Entry 5UNO (X-ray diffraction, 2.60 A resolution); this record covers chain A.

== Chain A ==
Name: Carboxylesterase A
Organism: Mycobacterium tuberculosis
Notes: EC 3.1.1.-
Reference sequence: P9WHR3 (CAEA_MYCTU); residues 50-520 here = UniProt positions 50-520
Amino-acid sequence (492 residues; numbered 29 to 520; the number before each row is that of its first residue):
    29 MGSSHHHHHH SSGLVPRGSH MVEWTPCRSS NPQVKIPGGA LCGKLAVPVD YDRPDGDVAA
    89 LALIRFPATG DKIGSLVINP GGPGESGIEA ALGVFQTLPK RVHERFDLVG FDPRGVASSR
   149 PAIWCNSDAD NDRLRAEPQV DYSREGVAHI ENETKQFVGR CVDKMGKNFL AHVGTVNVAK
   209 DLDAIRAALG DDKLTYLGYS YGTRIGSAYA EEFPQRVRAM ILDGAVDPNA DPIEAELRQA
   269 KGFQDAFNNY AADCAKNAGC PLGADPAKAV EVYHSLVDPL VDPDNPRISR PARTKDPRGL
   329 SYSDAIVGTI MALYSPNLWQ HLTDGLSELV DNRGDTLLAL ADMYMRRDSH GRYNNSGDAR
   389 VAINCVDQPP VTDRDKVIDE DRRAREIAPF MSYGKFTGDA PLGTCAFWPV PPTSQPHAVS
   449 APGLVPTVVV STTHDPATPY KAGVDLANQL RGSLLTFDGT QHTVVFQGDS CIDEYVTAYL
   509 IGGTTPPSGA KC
Disordered / not traced: 29-49, 57-64
Construct notes: initiating methionine (29); expression tag (30-49)
Curated features (UniProtKB/Swiss-Prot):
  - active site: Ser228 (Nucleophile), Asp463, His490 (Proton donor)
  - mutagenesis: Ser228 (S228A: Cannot complement the growth defect of the disruption mutant. Cannot cleave GroEL2. Is unable to hydrolyze azocasein), Thr466 (T466A: Small decrease in activity with azocasein as substrate. Almost abolishes cleavage of GroEL2)
Disulfides: Cys55-Cys70, Cys153-Cys189, Cys282-Cys288, Cys393-Cys433, Cys499-Cys520
What the authors report for this chain:
  - contacts within the chain: Asp463-His490 (hydrogen bond), Asp463-Thr466 (hydrogen bond), Thr466-His490 (hydrogen bond)
  - catalytic residues: Gly110, Ser228, Tyr229, Asp463, His490
  - specificity-determining residues: Glu264 (proposed by the authors, not directly observed)

== Summary ==
UniProt lists 3 active-site residues and 2 mutagenesis sites. From the paper: catalytic residues Gly110,
Ser228 and Tyr229 among others; the specificity determinant Glu264.
Chain A is Carboxylesterase A (Mycobacterium tuberculosis); the structure, Crystal Structure of Hip1
(Rv2224c), was determined by X-ray diffraction together with 5UGQ and 5UOH from the same study.
